5R44 - chains C and E of the 5 polymer chains in the assembly; structure by X-ray diffraction, 1.05 A resolution.

Chain C:
Name: Chymotrypsinogen A
Source organism: Bos taurus
Notes: EC 3.4.21.1
UniProt: P00766 (CTRA_BOVIN); residues 149-245 here = UniProt positions 149-245
Amino-acid sequence (97 residues; each row starts with the number of its first residue):
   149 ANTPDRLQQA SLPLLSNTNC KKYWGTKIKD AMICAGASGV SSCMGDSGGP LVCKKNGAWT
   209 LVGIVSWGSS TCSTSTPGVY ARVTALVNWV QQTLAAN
Unresolved in the structure: 149
Disulfide bonds: Cys168-Cys182, Cys191-Cys220
Swiss-Prot annotation at these positions:
  - active site: Ser195 (Charge relay system)

Chain E:
Name: peptide TPGVY
Source organism: Bos taurus
Amino-acid sequence (5 residues; numbered 224 to 228; the number before each row is that of its first residue):
   224 TPGVY

Chain C / chain E interface:
Residue-residue contacts (24):
  Trp172(C) - Thr224(E)
  Trp172(C) - Pro225(E)  hydrophobic
  Ser189(C) - Tyr228(E)
  Ser190(C) - Tyr228(E)
  Cys191(C) - Tyr228(E)
  Met192(C) - Val227(E)
  Met192(C) - Tyr228(E)
  Gly193(C) - Tyr228(E)  hydrogen bond (backbone-backbone)
  Ser195(C) - Tyr228(E)  hydrogen bond (side chain-backbone)
  Ser214(C) - Tyr228(E)  hydrogen bond (backbone-backbone)
  Trp215(C) - Gly226(E)
  Trp215(C) - Val227(E)  hydrophobic
  Trp215(C) - Tyr228(E)
  Gly216(C) - Pro225(E)
  Gly216(C) - Gly226(E)  hydrogen bond (backbone-backbone)
  Gly216(C) - Val227(E)
  Gly216(C) - Tyr228(E)
  Ser217(C) - Thr224(E)
  Ser217(C) - Gly226(E)
  Ser217(C) - Tyr228(E)  hydrogen bond (backbone-side chain)
  Ser218(C) - Thr224(E)  hydrogen bond (backbone-backbone)
  Ser218(C) - Pro225(E)
  Ser218(C) - Gly226(E)
  Cys220(C) - Tyr228(E)
Interface residues without a listed pair, chain C (16 interface residues in all): Lys175, Asp194, Val213

In short:
Chain C and chain E form an interface of 16 and 5 residues respectively; the contacts include 6 hydrogen
bonds. Polar contacts include Gly193(C)-Tyr228(E), Ser195(C)-Tyr228(E) and Ser217(C)-Tyr228(E). Curated
annotation (UniProt) lists active-site residue Ser195(C) on chain C.
Here chain C is Chymotrypsinogen A and chain E is peptide TPGVY, both from Bos taurus. Entry 5R44 (Crystal
Structure of gamma-Chymotrypsin at pH 7.5, room temperature) was determined by X-ray diffraction.
